2XCD - chains D and F of the 3 polymer chains in the assembly; structure by X-ray diffraction, 1.84 A resolution.

== Chain D (and F) ==
Molecule: Probable deoxyuridine 5'-triphosphate nucleotidohydrolase yncf
Organism: Bacillus subtilis
Notes: EC 3.6.1.23; chain F of this document is another copy of the same molecule, construct and numbering; everything in this record applies to it too
UniProt: O31801 (YNCF_BACSU); numbering as in UniProt (aligned over 1-144)
Amino-acid sequence (144 residues; row label = number of the first residue in the row):
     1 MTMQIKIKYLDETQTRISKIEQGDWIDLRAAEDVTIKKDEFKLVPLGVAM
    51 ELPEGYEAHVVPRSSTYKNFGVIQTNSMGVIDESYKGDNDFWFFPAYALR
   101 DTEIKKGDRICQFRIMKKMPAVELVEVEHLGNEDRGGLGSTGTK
Disordered / not traced: 1, 131-144
Bound ions: Na+ near T15 (its only coordinating residue here)

== Interface between chain D and chain F ==
Residue-residue contacts (56):
  F41(D) with Y67(F), hydrophobic
  E57(D) with W25(F), hydrogen bond; R114(F), salt bridge
  I73(D) with I73(F), hydrophobic
  T75(D) with Y67(F); I73(F)
  N76(D) with P62(F)
  S77(D) with P62(F); S77(F), hydrogen bond (side chain-backbone)
  M78(D) with M78(F), hydrophobic
  V80(D) with W25(F)
  D82(D) with D24(F)
  Y97(D) with Y67(F); L99(F)
  M116(D) with M116(F), hydrophobic
  K117(D) with R114(F), hydrogen bond (backbone-side chain)
  K118(D) with G23(F); D24(F), salt bridge; R114(F)
  M119(D) with G23(F); D24(F); I26(F), hydrophobic; R114(F); I115(F), hydrogen bond (side chain-backbone)
  A121(D) with T2(F); M3(F), hydrogen bond (backbone-backbone)
  V122(D) with M3(F); I5(F), hydrophobic; E21(F); I115(F), hydrophobic
  E123(D) with T2(F); M3(F), hydrogen bond (backbone-backbone); Q4(F); I5(F), hydrogen bond (backbone-backbone)
  L124(D) with I5(F); I7(F), hydrophobic; I17(F), hydrophobic; S18(F), hydrogen bond (backbone-side chain)
  V125(D) with Q4(F); I5(F), hydrogen bond (backbone-backbone); K6(F); I7(F), hydrogen bond (backbone-backbone)
  E126(D) with I7(F); Y9(F); R16(F), salt bridge
  V127(D) with K6(F); I7(F), hydrogen bond (backbone-backbone); K8(F)
  E128(D) with K8(F)
  H129(D) with D88(F), salt bridge
  L130(D) with K6(F); A49(F); M50(F); K86(F); G87(F); D88(F), hydrogen bond (backbone-side chain)
Also at the interface, not in a pair above, chain D (26 interface residues in all): H59, P120
Also at the interface, not in a pair above, chain F (38 interface residues in all): Q22, E51, Y56, V61, R63, V72, Q74, F113

== Summary ==
26 residues of chain D and 38 residues of chain F are in contact; the contacts include 12 hydrogen bonds and 4
salt bridges. Polar pairs include E57(D)-R114(F), K118(D)-D24(F) and E126(D)-R16(F).
Both chains are Probable deoxyuridine 5'-triphosphate nucleotidohydrolase yncf (Bacillus subtilis). Entry 2XCD
(Structure of YncF,the genomic dUTPase from Bacillus subtilis) was determined by X-ray diffraction.
